5L8L - chains A and B; structure by X-ray diffraction, 1.67 A resolution.

[Chain A]
Name: Aurora kinase A
From: Homo sapiens
Notes: EC 2.7.11.1
UniProtKB: O14965 (AURKA_HUMAN); residue numbers follow UniProt; this construct covers 122-403
Sequence (285 residues; row label = number of the first residue in the row):
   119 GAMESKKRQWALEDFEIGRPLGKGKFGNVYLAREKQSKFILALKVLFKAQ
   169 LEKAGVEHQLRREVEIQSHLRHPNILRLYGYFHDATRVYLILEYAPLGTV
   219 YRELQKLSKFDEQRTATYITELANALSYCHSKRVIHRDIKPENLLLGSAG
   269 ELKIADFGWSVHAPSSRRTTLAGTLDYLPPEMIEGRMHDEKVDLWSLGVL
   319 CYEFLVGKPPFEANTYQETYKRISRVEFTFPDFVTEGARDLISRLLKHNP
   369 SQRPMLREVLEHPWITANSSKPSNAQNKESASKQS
Unresolved in the structure: 119-125, 390-403
Construct notes: expression tag (119-121); engineered mutation Ala-290 (Cys in O14965), Ala-393 (Cys in O14965)
Modified / non-standard residues: Thr-288 (phosphothreonine; TPO)
Small-molecule neighbours: ADP (adenosine-5'-diphosphate): Leu-139, Gly-140, Lys-141, Gly-142, Lys-143, Val-147, Ala-160, Lys-162, Leu-194, Leu-210, Glu-211, Tyr-212, Ala-213, Thr-217, Asn-261, Leu-263
Swiss-Prot annotation at these positions:
  - region: His-280 to Leu-289, Gly-291 to Leu-293 (Activation segment)
  - active site: Asp-256 (Proton acceptor)
  - binding site (ATP): Lys-143, Lys-162, Glu-211 to Ala-213, Glu-260, Asn-261, Asp-274
  - modified residue: Thr-287 (Phosphothreonine), Thr-288 (Phosphothreonine), Ser-342 (Phosphoserine)
  - cross-link: Lys-258 (Glycyl lysine isopeptide (Lys-Gly) (interchain with G-Cter in SUMO2))
  - natural variant: Ser-155 (S155R: In a colorectal adenocarcinoma sample), Val-174 (V174M: In a metastatic melanoma sample)
  - mutagenesis: Lys-162 (K162R: Loss of kinase activity), Phe-165 (F165A: Decreases the interaction with phosphatase type 1 isoforms), Gly-198 (G198N: Reduces interaction with TPX2. Reduces kinase activity tenfold. Promotes interaction with the AURKB binding partners INCENP and BIRC5 that are normally not bound by AURKA), Arg-205 (R205A: Reduces ubiquitination and proteasomal degradation), Asp-274 (D274N: Abolishes cilia disassembly and kinase activity), Thr-287 (T287A: No direct effect on catalytic activity; T287E: Enhances interaction with TPX2), Thr-288 (T288A: Reduces cilia disassembly and kinase activity; T288D: Mimics phosphorylation state and increases kinase activity), Tyr-334 (Y334A: Reduces binding to MYCN), Gln-335 (Q335A: Reduces binding to MYCN), Phe-346 (F346A: Decreases the interaction with phosphatase type 1 isoforms)
What the authors report for this chain:
  - contacts within the chain: His-254/Asp-274, Gln-185/Trp-277 (hydrogen bond)
  - conformationally variable residues (helix shift, side-chain flip): Glu-181, Gln-185, Asp-274, Phe-275, Trp-277

[Chain B]
Name: New antigen receptor variable domain
From: Orectolobus maculatus
UniProtKB: Q8JJ25 (Q8JJ25_9CHON); aligned to UniProt positions 1-103 over residues 2-104 (the alignment contains insertions or deletions, so no single offset holds)
Sequence (117 residues; numbered 1 to 117; the number before each row is that of its first residue):
     1 MARVDQTPRIATKETGESLTINCVLRDTACALDSTNWYRTKLGSTKEQTI
    51 SIGGRYSETVDEGSNSASLTIRDLRVEDSGTYKCKAIDSCWLSREGAGTV
   101 LTVKGGAAALEHHHHHH
Unresolved in the structure: 110-117
Construct notes: initiating methionine (1); conflict Ile-87 (Tyr86 in Q8JJ25), Asp-88 (Arg87 in Q8JJ25), Trp-91 (Val95 in Q8JJ25), Leu-92 (Gly96 in Q8JJ25), Ser-93 (Tyr97 in Q8JJ25), Arg-94 (Lys98 in Q8JJ25); engineered mutation Ser-89 (Arg88 in Q8JJ25); expression tag (105-117)
Disulfide bonds: Cys-23/Cys-84, Cys-30/Cys-90
What the authors report for this chain:
  - mutagenesis - Q48E, T49Q, S51D, S51N, S93K, S93R: unchanged binding to Aurora kinase A (chain A)
  - mutagenesis - W91A: unchanged stability

[Interface between chain A and chain B]
Pairs across the interface (42):
  Arg-126(A) with Leu-92(B)
  Glu-175(A) with Trp-91(B), hydrogen bond
  His-176(A) with Asp-33(B), salt bridge; Ser-34(B)
  Leu-178(A) with Trp-91(B), hydrophobic
  Arg-179(A) with Asp-33(B), salt bridge; Ser-34(B); Ile-87(B), hydrogen bond (side chain-backbone); Asp-88(B), hydrogen bond (side chain-backbone); Ser-89(B); Trp-91(B)
  Arg-180(A) with Asn-36(B)
  Val-182(A) with Ile-87(B), hydrophobic
  Glu-183(A) with Asn-36(B), hydrogen bond; Tyr-38(B), hydrogen bond; Lys-85(B); Ile-87(B)
  Ile-184(A) with Asn-36(B); Tyr-38(B)
  His-187(A) with Tyr-38(B), hydrogen bond; Glu-47(B), salt bridge; Lys-85(B)
  Tyr-199(A) with Ile-87(B); Trp-91(B); Ser-93(B)
  His-201(A) with Cys-90(B); Trp-91(B)
  Val-206(A) with Trp-91(B)
  Ser-249(A) with Gln-48(B), hydrogen bond (backbone-side chain)
  Lys-250(A) with Glu-47(B), hydrogen bond (side chain-backbone); Gln-48(B); Thr-49(B), hydrogen bond (backbone-backbone)
  Arg-251(A) with Gln-48(B); Thr-49(B)
  Val-252(A) with Thr-49(B)
  Val-279(A) with Thr-49(B); Ser-51(B); Ile-52(B), hydrogen bond (backbone-backbone)
  His-280(A) with Ile-52(B); Glu-58(B), salt bridge
  Ala-281(A) with Ile-52(B), hydrogen bond (backbone-backbone); Gly-53(B)
Interface residues without a listed pair, chain A (21 interface residues in all): Lys-166
Interface residues without a listed pair, chain B (21 interface residues in all): Ile-50, Ala-86
Interface features reported in the paper:
  - specific contacts: Glu-175(A)/Trp-91(B) (hydrogen bond), Arg-179(A)/Asp-33(B) (salt bridge), Arg-179(A)/Trp-91(B), Val-206(A)/Trp-91(B), Asn-36(B)/Glu-183(A) (hydrogen bond), Tyr-38(B)/Glu-183(A) (hydrogen bond)
  - interface residues, chain A: Glu-183(A), His-187(A), Val-279(A), His-280(A), Ala-281(A)
  - interface residues, chain B: Gln-48(B), Ser-51(B), Ile-52(B), Ile-87(B), Trp-91(B)
  - hot spots on chain B (mutagenesis) - W91A: abolished binding to Aurora kinase A (chain A)

[Overview]
The chain A/chain B interface involves 21 residues from each chain, with 11 hydrogen bonds and 4 salt bridges.
Among the polar pairs are His-176(A)/Asp-33(B), Arg-179(A)/Asp-33(B) and His-187(A)/Glu-47(B). The paper
describes hydrogen bonds between Glu-175(A) and Trp-91(B), Asn-36(B) and Glu-183(A) and Tyr-38(B) and
Glu-183(A); a salt bridge between Arg-179(A) and Asp-33(B); contacts between Arg-179(A) and Trp-91(B) and
Val-206(A) and Trp-91(B). The paper reports that W91A of chain B abolishes binding to Aurora kinase A (chain
A); interface residues Glu-183(A), His-187(A) and Gln-48(B) among others; 7 substitutions were tested in all.
Here chain A is Aurora kinase A (Homo sapiens) and chain B is New antigen receptor variable domain
(Orectolobus maculatus). Entry 5L8L (Aurora-A kinase domain in complex with vNAR-D01 (crystal form 1)) was
determined by X-ray diffraction together with 5L8J and 5L8K from the same study.
